Entry 8BEH (electron microscopy, 2.29 A resolution); this record covers chains L and l of the 13 polymer chains in the assembly.

[Chain L]
Name: NADH-ubiquinone oxidoreductase chain 5
From: Arabidopsis thaliana
Notes: EC 7.1.1.2
UniProtKB: P29388 (NU5M_ARATH); numbering as in UniProt (aligned over 1-669)
Chain sequence (669 residues; numbered 1 to 669; the number before each row is that of its first residue):
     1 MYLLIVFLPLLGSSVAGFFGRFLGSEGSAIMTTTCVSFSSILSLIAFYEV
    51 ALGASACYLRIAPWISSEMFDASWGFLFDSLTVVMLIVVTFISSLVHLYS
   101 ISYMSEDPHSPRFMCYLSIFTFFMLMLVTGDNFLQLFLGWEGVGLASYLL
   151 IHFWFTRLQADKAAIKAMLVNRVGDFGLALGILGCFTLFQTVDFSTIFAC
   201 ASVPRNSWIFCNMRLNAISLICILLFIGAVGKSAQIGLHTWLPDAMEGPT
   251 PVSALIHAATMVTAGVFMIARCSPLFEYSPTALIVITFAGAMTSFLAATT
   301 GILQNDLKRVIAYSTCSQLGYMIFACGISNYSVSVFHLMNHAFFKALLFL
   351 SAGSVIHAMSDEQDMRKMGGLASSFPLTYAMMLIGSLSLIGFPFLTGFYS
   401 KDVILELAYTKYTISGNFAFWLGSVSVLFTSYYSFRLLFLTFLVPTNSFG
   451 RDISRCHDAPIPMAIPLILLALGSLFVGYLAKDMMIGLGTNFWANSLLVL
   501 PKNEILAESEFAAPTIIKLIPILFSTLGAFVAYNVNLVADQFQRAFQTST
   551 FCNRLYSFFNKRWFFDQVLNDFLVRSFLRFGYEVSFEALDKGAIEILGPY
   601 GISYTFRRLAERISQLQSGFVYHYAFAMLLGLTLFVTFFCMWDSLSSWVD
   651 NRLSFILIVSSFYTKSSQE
Disordered / not traced: 590-669
Differences from the reference sequence: variant F91 (Ser in P29388), F288 (Ser in P29388), L537 (Pro in P29388)
Ligand contacts:
  - 1,2-diacyl-glycerol-3-sn-phosphate (3PH), molecule 1: I30, T33, T34, S37, F38, I41, L98, I101, P460, I461, P462, I465
  - 1,2-diacyl-glycerol-3-sn-phosphate (3PH), molecule 2: F295, F558, F559, W563
  - phosphatidylcholine (PC7; (7S)-4-hydroxy-N,N,N-trimethyl-9-oxo-7-[(palmitoyloxy)methyl]-3,5,8-trioxa-4-phosphahexacosan-1-aminium 4-oxide): F295, I302, L303, V425, L428, F429, Y432, V531, V535, N536, A539, F542, Q543, F546, L555, Y556, F559
  - phosphatidylglycerol (PGT; (1S)-2-{[{[(2R)-2,3-dihydroxypropyl]oxy}(hydroxy)phosphoryl]oxy}-1-[(palmitoyloxy)methyl]ethyl stearate): L10, S13, S14, G17, F18, H109, R112, C115, Y116, I119, F123, L145, L149, F155
  - phosphatidylethanolamine (PTY): F176, F210, C211, L215, N216, S219, L220, I223, L224, F226, I227, I236, T281, V285, A289

[Chain l]
Name: NADH dehydrogenase [ubiquinone] 1 beta subcomplex subunit 8, mitochondrial
From: Arabidopsis thaliana
UniProtKB: Q9FGK0 (NDUB8_ARATH); numbering as in UniProt (aligned over 1-125)
Chain sequence (125 residues; each row starts with the number of its first residue):
     1 MAGRLSGVASRIMGGNGVVARSVGSSLRQRAGMGLPVGKHIVPDKPLSVN
    51 DELMWDNGTAFPEPCIDRIADTVGKYEALAWLSGGLGFFVGLGLLAVLND
   101 KASKVPFTPRVYPYDNLRVELGGEP
Disordered / not traced: 1-36, 55-69
Ligand contacts: 1,2-diacyl-glycerol-3-sn-phosphate (3PH): Y76, E77, L79, A80, W81, S83, G84, G85, F88

[Chain L / chain l interface]
Contacting residue pairs (58):
  M292(L) - F89(l)
  F295(L) - F88(l)  hydrophobic
  F295(L) - F89(l)  hydrophobic
  Y409(L) - K101(l)  hydrogen bond (backbone-side chain)
  Y412(L) - K101(l)
  Y412(L) - A102(l)
  Y412(L) - K104(l)
  Y412(L) - V105(l)  hydrophobic
  Y412(L) - P106(l)
  I414(L) - A96(l)
  I414(L) - V97(l)  hydrophobic
  N417(L) - N99(l)  hydrogen bond
  N417(L) - K101(l)
  F418(L) - F89(l)
  F418(L) - L92(l)  hydrophobic
  F418(L) - G93(l)
  W421(L) - L92(l)
  W421(L) - A96(l)
  W421(L) - N99(l)
  L422(L) - F89(l)  hydrophobic
  L422(L) - L92(l)  hydrophobic
  P501(L) - Y112(l)  hydrophobic
  P501(L) - L117(l)  hydrophobic
  E504(L) - R110(l)
  E504(L) - Y112(l)
  A507(L) - R110(l)
  E508(L) - F107(l)
  E508(L) - R110(l)  salt bridge
  F551(L) - W81(l)  hydrophobic
  R554(L) - V73(l)
  R554(L) - E77(l)
  R554(L) - W81(l)
  L555(L) - W81(l)
  S557(L) - V73(l)
  F558(L) - W81(l)
  K561(L) - A70(l)
  K561(L) - T72(l)
  W563(L) - L82(l)
  W563(L) - G85(l)
  W563(L) - F89(l)  hydrophobic
  F564(L) - V73(l)  hydrophobic
  F564(L) - A78(l)  hydrophobic
  F564(L) - W81(l)  hydrophobic
  F565(L) - L82(l)  hydrophobic
  Q567(L) - A70(l)
  Q567(L) - V73(l)  hydrogen bond (side chain-backbone)
  Q567(L) - G74(l)  hydrogen bond (side chain-backbone)
  Q567(L) - A78(l)
  V568(L) - A78(l)
  V568(L) - L79(l)
  V568(L) - L82(l)  hydrophobic
  D571(L) - K75(l)  hydrogen bond (backbone-side chain)
  F572(L) - K75(l)
  F572(L) - Y76(l)  hydrophobic
  F572(L) - L79(l)  hydrophobic
  L578(L) - L53(l)  hydrophobic
  Y582(L) - V49(l)
  Y582(L) - N50(l)
Interface residues without a listed pair, chain L (34 interface residues in all): T410, K411, L500, A512, R575, E583
Interface residues without a listed pair, chain l (34 interface residues in all): L86, L95, L121

[Summary]
Chain L and chain l each contribute 34 residues to their interface, with 5 hydrogen bonds and 1 salt bridge.
Polar contacts include E508(L)-R110(l), Y409(L)-K101(l) and N417(L)-N99(l). One
1,2-diacyl-glycerol-3-sn-phosphate molecule is bound between chain L and chain l.
Chain L is NADH-ubiquinone oxidoreductase chain 5 and chain l is NADH dehydrogenase [ubiquinone] 1 beta
subcomplex subunit 8, mitochondrial, both from Arabidopsis thaliana; the structure, Cryo-EM structure of the
Arabidopsis thaliana I+III2 supercomplex (CI membrane tip), was determined by electron microscopy together
with 8BED, 8BEE, 8BEF, 8BEL, 8BEP, 8BPX, 8BQ5 and 8BQ6 from the same study.
